9K9U - chains A and E of the 5 polymer chains in the assembly; structure by electron microscopy, 3.08 A resolution.

== Chain A ==
Name: DNA polymerase
Source organism: Monkeypox virus
Notes: EC 2.7.7.7
Reference sequence: A0A7H0DN44 (DPOL_MONPV); residues 1-1006 here = UniProt positions 1-1006
Sequence (1031 residues; each row starts with the number of its first residue; numbers below 1 keep their minus sign (Met-24 is residue -24)):
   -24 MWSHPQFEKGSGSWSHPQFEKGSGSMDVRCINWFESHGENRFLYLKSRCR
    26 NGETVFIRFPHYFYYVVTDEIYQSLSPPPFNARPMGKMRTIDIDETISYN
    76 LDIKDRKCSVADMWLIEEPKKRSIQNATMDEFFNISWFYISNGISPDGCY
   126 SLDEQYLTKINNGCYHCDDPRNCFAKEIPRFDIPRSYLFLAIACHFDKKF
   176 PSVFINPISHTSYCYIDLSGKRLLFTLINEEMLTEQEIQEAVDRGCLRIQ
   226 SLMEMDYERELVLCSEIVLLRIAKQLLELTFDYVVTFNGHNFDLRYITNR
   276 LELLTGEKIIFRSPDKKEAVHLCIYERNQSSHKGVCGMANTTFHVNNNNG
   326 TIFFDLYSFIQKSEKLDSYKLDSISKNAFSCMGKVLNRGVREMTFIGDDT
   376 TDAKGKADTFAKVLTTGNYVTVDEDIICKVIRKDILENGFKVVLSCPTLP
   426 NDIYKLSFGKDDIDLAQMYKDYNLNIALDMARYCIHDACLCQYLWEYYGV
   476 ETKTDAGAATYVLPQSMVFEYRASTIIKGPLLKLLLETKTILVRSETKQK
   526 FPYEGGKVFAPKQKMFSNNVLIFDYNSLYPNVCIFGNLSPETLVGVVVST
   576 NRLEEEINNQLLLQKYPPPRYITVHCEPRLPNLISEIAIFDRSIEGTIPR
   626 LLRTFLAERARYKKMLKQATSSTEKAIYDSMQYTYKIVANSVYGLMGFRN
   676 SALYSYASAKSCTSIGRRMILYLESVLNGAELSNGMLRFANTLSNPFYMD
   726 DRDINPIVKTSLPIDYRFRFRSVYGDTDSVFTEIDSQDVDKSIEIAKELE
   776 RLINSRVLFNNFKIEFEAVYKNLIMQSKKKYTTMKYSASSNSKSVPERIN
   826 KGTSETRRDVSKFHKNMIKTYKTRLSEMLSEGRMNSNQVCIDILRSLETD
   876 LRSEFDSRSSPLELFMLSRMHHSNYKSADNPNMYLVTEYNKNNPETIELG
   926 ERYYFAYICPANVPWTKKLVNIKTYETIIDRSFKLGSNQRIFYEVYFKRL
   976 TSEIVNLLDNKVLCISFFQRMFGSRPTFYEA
Unresolved in the structure: -24 to 0, 305-314, 528-531, 1005-1006
Differences from the reference sequence: initiating methionine (-24); expression tag (-23 to 0); conflict Phe108 (Leu in A0A7H0DN44); engineered mutation Ala166 (Asp in A0A7H0DN44), Ala168 (Glu in A0A7H0DN44)

== Chain E ==
Molecule: 38-nt DNA strand
Sequence (38 nucleotides; each row starts with the number of its first residue):
     1 CTGCACGAATTAAGCAATTCGTAATCATGGTCATAGCT
Unresolved in the structure: 1-17, 31-38

== Interface between chain A and chain E ==
Pairs across the interface (6):
  Arg832(A) - DG21(E)  sugar contact
  Val945(A) - DA24(E)  phosphate contact
  Asn946(A) - DA24(E)  phosphate contact
  Asn946(A) - DT25(E)  phosphate contact
  Ile947(A) - DA24(E)  hydrogen bond to the phosphate
  Lys948(A) - DA24(E)  hydrogen bond to the phosphate
Also at the interface, not in a pair above, chain A (6 interface residues in all): Arg974
Also at the interface, not in a pair above, chain E (4 interface residues in all): DA23

== Overview ==
6 residues of chain A and 4 residues of chain E are in contact, with 2 hydrogen bonds. Polar pairs include
Ile947(A)-DA24(E) and Lys948(A)-DA24(E).
Chain A is DNA polymerase (Monkeypox virus) and chain E is a 38-nt DNA strand; the structure, MPXV DNA
polymerase complex in editing state 1, was determined by electron microscopy, deposited together with 9K9R,
9K9S, 9K9T and 9K9V.
